5XFQ - chains A and E of the 6 polymer chains in the assembly; structure by X-ray diffraction, 2.40 A resolution.

# Chain A
Name: PHD finger protein 1
Source organism: Mus musculus
UniProtKB: Q9Z1B8 (PHF1_MOUSE); residues 25-360 here = UniProt positions 25-360
Sequence (336 residues; each row starts with the number of its first residue):
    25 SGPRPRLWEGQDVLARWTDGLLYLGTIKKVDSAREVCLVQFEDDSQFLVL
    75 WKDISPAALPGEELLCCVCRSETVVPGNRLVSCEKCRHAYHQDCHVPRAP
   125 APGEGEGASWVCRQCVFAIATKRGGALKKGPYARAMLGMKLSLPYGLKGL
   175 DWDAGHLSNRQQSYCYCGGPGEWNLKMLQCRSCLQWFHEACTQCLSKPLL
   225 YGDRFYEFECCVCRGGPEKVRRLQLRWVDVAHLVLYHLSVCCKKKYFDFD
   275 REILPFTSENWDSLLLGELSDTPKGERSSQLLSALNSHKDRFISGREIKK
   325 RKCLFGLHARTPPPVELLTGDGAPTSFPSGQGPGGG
Unresolved in the structure: 25-27, 340-360
Metal / ion sites: Zn2+ site 1: Cys90, Cys93, His115, Cys118; Zn2+ site 2: Cys107, Cys110, Cys136, Cys139; Zn2+ site 3: Cys189, Cys191, His212, Cys215; Zn2+ site 4: Cys204, Cys207, Cys234, Cys237
Curated features (UniProtKB/Swiss-Prot):
  - zinc finger: Glu87 to Ala142 (PHD-type 1), Gln186 to Gly240 (PHD-type 2)
From the paper describing this entry:
  - mutagenesis - Y47A: abolished binding to Peptide from Histone H3 (chain E)

# Chain E
Name: Peptide from Histone H3
UniProtKB: Q5TEC6 (Q5TEC6_HUMAN); residues 29-41 here correspond to UniProt positions 30-42 (UniProt number = residue number + 1)
Sequence (13 residues; row label = number of the first residue in the row):
    29 APATGGVKKPHRY
Unresolved in the structure: 29-34
Modified / non-standard residues: Lys36 (N-trimethyllysine; M3L)
Curated features (UniProtKB/Swiss-Prot):
  - modified residue: Lys36 (N6,N6,N6-trimethyllysine), Lys37 (N6-methyllysine), Tyr41 (Phosphotyrosine)
From the paper describing this entry:
  - mutagenesis - R40A: decreased binding to PHD finger protein 1 (chain A)

# How chain A and chain E interact
Pairs across the interface - 23 pairs, chain A then chain E:
  Leu38(A) - His39(E)
  Leu38(A) - Tyr41(E)
  Trp41(A) - Lys36(E)
  Leu45(A) - Pro38(E)  hydrophobic
  Leu46(A) - Pro38(E)
  Leu46(A) - His39(E)  hydrogen bond (backbone-backbone)
  Tyr47(A) - Lys36(E)
  Tyr47(A) - Lys37(E)
  Tyr47(A) - Pro38(E)
  Phe65(A) - Lys36(E)
  Glu66(A) - Val35(E)
  Glu66(A) - Lys37(E)  salt bridge
  Asp67(A) - Val35(E)
  Asp67(A) - Lys36(E)
  Phe71(A) - Lys36(E)
  Cys110(A) - Tyr41(E)
  Cys139(A) - Tyr41(E)
  Ala142(A) - His39(E)
  Ala142(A) - Arg40(E)  hydrogen bond (backbone-side chain)
  Ala142(A) - Tyr41(E)  hydrophobic
  Thr145(A) - Arg40(E)  hydrogen bond (backbone-side chain)
  Lys146(A) - Arg40(E)
  Arg147(A) - Pro38(E)
Other interface residues (no listed pair), chain A (18 interface residues in all): Leu48, Lys109, Ile143
The authors on this interface:
  - residue pairs: Tyr47(A)-Lys36(E), Glu66(A)-Lys37(E)
  - interface residues, chain E: Arg40(E)

# Summary
18 residues of chain A and 7 residues of chain E are in contact, with 3 hydrogen bonds and 1 salt bridge.
Among the polar pairs are Glu66(A)-Lys37(E), Ala142(A)-Arg40(E) and Thr145(A)-Arg40(E). The paper describes
contacts between Tyr47(A) and Lys36(E) and Glu66(A) and Lys37(E). From the paper: Y47A of chain A abolishes
binding to Peptide from Histone H3 (chain E); the interface residue Arg40(E).
Chain A is PHD finger protein 1 (Mus musculus) and chain E is Peptide from Histone H3; the structure, Ternary
complex of PHF1, a DNA duplex and a histone peptide, was determined by X-ray diffraction, deposited together
with 5XFN, 5XFO, 5XFP and 5XFR.
